PDB entry 7LI7 | electron microscopy, 4.10 A resolution (low resolution: residue-level contacts below are approximate; hydrogen-bond / salt-bridge calls are withheld) | chains B and C of the 3 polymer chains in the assembly

Chain B:
Name: variable domain of 15B8 antibody Fab heavy chain
From: Mus musculus
Notes: antibody fragment or engineered binder
Amino-acid sequence (118 residues; numbered 20 to 137; the number before each row is that of its first residue):
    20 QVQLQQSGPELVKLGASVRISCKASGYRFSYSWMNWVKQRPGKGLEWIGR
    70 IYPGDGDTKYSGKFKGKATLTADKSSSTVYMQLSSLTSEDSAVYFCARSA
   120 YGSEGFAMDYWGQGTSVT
Disulfides: Cys41-Cys115

Chain C:
Name: variable domain of 15B8 antibody Fab light chain
From: Mus musculus
Notes: antibody fragment or engineered binder
Amino-acid sequence (110 residues; numbered 21 to 130; the number before each row is that of its first residue):
    21 DIVLTQSPASLAVSLGQRATISCRASESVDNYGISFLNWFQQKPGQPPKL
    71 LIYAASNQGSGVPARFSGSGSGTYFSLNIHPMEEDDTAVYFCQQTKGVSW
   121 TFGGGTKVEI
Disulfides: Cys43-Cys112

How chain B and chain C interact:
Residue-residue contacts (29; chain B residue first):
  Asn54(B) with Trp120(C)
  Val56(B) with Phe122(C)
  Gln58(B) with Gln62(C)
  Leu64(B) with Phe111(C); Phe122(C)
  Trp66(B) with Trp120(C); Phe122(C)
  Arg69(B) with Val118(C); Trp120(C)
  Ser80(B) with Ser119(C)
  Phe114(B) with Pro68(C)
  Ser118(B) with Trp120(C)
  Ser122(B) with Ile54(C)
  Glu123(B) with Ala74(C)
  Gly124(B) with Asn58(C); Thr115(C)
  Phe125(B) with Asn58(C); Thr115(C); Trp120(C)
  Ala126(B) with Asn58(C); Leu70(C)
  Met127(B) with Phe60(C); Leu70(C); Gln113(C); Phe122(C)
  Asp128(B) with Leu70(C)
  Trp130(B) with Phe60(C); Pro68(C)
  Gly131(B) with Pro67(C)
Also at the interface, not in a pair above, chain B (22 interface residues in all): Gly63, Glu65, Lys78, Gly121
Also at the interface, not in a pair above, chain C (17 interface residues in all): Phe56, Tyr73

In short:
22 residues of chain B and 17 residues of chain C are in contact.
Here chain B is variable domain of 15B8 antibody Fab heavy chain and chain C is variable domain of 15B8
antibody Fab light chain, both from Mus musculus. Entry 7LI7 (apo serotonin transporter reconstituted in lipid
nanodisc in presence of NaCl in occluded conformation) was determined by electron microscopy, deposited
together with 7LI6, 7LI8, 7LI9, 7LIA and 7MGW.
